Entry 9CJL (electron microscopy, 5.50 A resolution (low resolution: residue-level contacts below are approximate; hydrogen-bond / salt-bridge calls are withheld)); this record covers chains D and F of the 12 polymer chains in the assembly.

# Chain D (and F)
Name: Transmembrane emp24 domain-containing protein 9
Organism: Homo sapiens
Notes: chain F of this document is another copy of the same molecule, construct and numbering; everything in this record applies to it too
UniProt: Q9BVK6 (TMED9_HUMAN); numbering as in UniProt (aligned over 1-235)
Chain sequence (235 residues; numbered 1 to 235; the number before each row is that of its first residue):
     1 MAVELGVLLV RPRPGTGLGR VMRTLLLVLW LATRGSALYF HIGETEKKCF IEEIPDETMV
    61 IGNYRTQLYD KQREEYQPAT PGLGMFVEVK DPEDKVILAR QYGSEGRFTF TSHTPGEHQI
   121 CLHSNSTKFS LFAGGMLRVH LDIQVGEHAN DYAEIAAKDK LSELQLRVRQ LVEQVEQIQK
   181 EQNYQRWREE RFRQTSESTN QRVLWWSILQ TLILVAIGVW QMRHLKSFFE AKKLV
Unresolved in the structure: 1-161
Small-molecule neighbours: PtdIns(4,5)P2 (9ED; [(2R)-2-[(E)-octadec-9-enoyl]oxy-3-[oxidanyl-[(1R,2R,3S,4R,5R,6S)-2,3,6-tris(oxidanyl)-4,5-diphosphonooxy-cyclohexyl]oxy-phosphoryl]oxy-propyl] (E)-octadec-9-enoate): L212, V215, V219, M222
UniProt features mapped onto this chain:
  - region: C121 to K160 (Required for interaction with STX17)
  - motif: F228 to V235 (COPI vesicle coat-binding), F228, F229 (COPII vesicle coat-binding)
  - modified residue: K160 (N6-acetyllysine)
  - glycosylation: N125 (N-linked (GlcNAc...) asparagine)
  - mutagenesis: K232 to K233 (Localization to plasma membrane and endocytosis)
Reported in the primary citation:
  - mutagenesis - R223E: decreased binding to COPB2
  - mutagenesis - R223E: unchanged binding to Sec23a
  - mutagenesis - E52R, E52R/E53R: decreased binding to MBP-OR
  - mutagenesis - E53R: unchanged binding to MBP-OR

# How chain D and chain F interact
Pairs across the interface - 19 pairs, chain D then chain F:
  L164(D) - L164(F)
  R167(D) - V168(F)
  Q170(D) - L171(F)
  Q174(D) - Q174(F)
  Q174(D) - V175(F)
  Q177(D) - I178(F)
  Q177(D) - Q182(F)
  I178(D) - I178(F)
  K180(D) - Q182(F)
  E181(D) - E181(F)
  E181(D) - Q182(F)
  Y184(D) - Q185(F)
  Y184(D) - R186(F)
  Y184(D) - E189(F)
  Q185(D) - Q185(F)
  R188(D) - R188(F)
  R188(D) - E189(F)
  R188(D) - F192(F)
  F192(D) - F192(F)
Interface residues without a listed pair, chain D (16 interface residues in all): L171, T195, T199, W206
Interface residues without a listed pair, chain F (18 interface residues in all): E190, R193, S196, N200, S207

# In short
Chain D and chain F form an interface of 16 and 18 residues respectively. Chain D binds PtdIns(4,5)P2. Curated
annotation (UniProt) lists 2 mutagenesis sites on chain D. The paper reports that E52R and E52R/E53R of chain
D reduce binding to MBP-OR; R223E of chain D reduces binding to COPB2.
Chain D and chain F are both Transmembrane emp24 domain-containing protein 9 (Homo sapiens); the structure,
Molecular basis of TMED9 dodecamer, was determined by electron microscopy, deposited together with 9CJK.
